Entry 4GSX (X-ray diffraction, 1.90 A resolution); this record covers chain A.

Chain A:
Molecule: Envelope protein E
Organism: Dengue virus 1
Reference sequence: P17763 (POLG_DEN1W); residues 1-411 here correspond to UniProt positions 281-691 (UniProt number = residue number + 280)
Sequence (427 residues; each row starts with the number of its first residue; numbers below 1 keep their minus sign (Gly-15 is residue -15)):
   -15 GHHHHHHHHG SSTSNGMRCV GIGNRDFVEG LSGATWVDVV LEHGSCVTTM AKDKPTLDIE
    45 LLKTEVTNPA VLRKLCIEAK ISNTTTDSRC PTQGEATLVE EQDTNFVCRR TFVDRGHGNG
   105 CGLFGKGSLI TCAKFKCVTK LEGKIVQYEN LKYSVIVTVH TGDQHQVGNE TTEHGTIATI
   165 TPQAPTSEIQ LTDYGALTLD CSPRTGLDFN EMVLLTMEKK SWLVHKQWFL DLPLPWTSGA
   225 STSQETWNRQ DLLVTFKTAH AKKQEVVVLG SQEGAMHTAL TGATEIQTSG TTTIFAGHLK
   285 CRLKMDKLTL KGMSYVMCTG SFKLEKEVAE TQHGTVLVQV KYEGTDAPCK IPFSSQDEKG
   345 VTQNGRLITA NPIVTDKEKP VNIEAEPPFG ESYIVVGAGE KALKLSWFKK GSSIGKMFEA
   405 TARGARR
Disordered / not traced: -15 to 1, 147-158, 404-411
Differences from the reference sequence: expression tag (-15 to 0); engineered mutation His101 (Trp381 in P17763); conflict Ile161 (Thr441 in P17763)
Disulfide bonds: Cys3-Cys30, Cys60-Cys121, Cys74-Cys105, Cys92-Cys116, Cys185-Cys285, Cys302-Cys333
Covalent attachments: N-acetylglucosamine (NAG) linked to Asn67
Bound ions: Cd2+ site 1 near Asp10 (its only coordinating residue here); Cd2+ site 2: Asp98 (shared with 1 residue of chain B)

In short:
N-acetylglucosamine is covalently linked to Asn67.
Chain A is Envelope protein E (Dengue virus 1); the structure, High resolution structure of dengue virus
serotype 1 sE containing stem, was determined by X-ray diffraction (same publication as 4GT0).
